4Y7X - chains C and D of the 30 polymer chains in the assembly; structure by X-ray diffraction, 2.60 A resolution.

Chain C:
Protein: Proteasome subunit alpha type-4
Source organism: Saccharomyces cerevisiae (strain ATCC 204508 / S288c)
Notes: EC 3.4.25.1
UniProtKB: P40303 (PSA4_YEAST); residues -1 to 252 here correspond to UniProt positions 1-254 (UniProt number = residue number + 2)
Amino-acid sequence (254 residues; each row starts with the number of its first residue; numbers below 1 keep their minus sign (Met-1 is residue -1)):
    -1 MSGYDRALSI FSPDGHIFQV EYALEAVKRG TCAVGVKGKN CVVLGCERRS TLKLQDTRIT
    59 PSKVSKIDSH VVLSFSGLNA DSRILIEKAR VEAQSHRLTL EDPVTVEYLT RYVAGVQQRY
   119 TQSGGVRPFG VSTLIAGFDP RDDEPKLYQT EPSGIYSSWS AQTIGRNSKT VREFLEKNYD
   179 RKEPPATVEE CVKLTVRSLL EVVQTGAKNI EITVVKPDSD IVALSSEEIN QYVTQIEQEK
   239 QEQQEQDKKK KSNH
Not modelled in the structure: -1 to 0, 241-252
Curated features (UniProtKB/Swiss-Prot):
  - modified residue: Thr58 (Phosphothreonine)

Chain D:
Protein: Proteasome subunit alpha type-5
Source organism: Saccharomyces cerevisiae (strain ATCC 204508 / S288c)
Notes: EC 3.4.25.1
UniProtKB: P32379 (PSA5_YEAST); residues -7 to 252 here correspond to UniProt positions 1-260 (UniProt number = residue number + 8)
Amino-acid sequence (260 residues; row label = number of the first residue in the row; numbers below 1 keep their minus sign (Met-7 is residue -7)):
    -7 MFLTRSEYDR GVSTFSPEGR LFQVEYSLEA IKLGSTAIGI ATKEGVVLGV EKRATSPLLE
    53 SDSIEKIVEI DRHIGCAMSG LTADARSMIE HARTAAVTHN LYYDEDINVE SLTQSVCDLA
   113 LRFGEGASGE ERLMSRPFGV ALLIAGHDAD DGYQLFHAEP SGTFYRYNAK AIGSGSEGAQ
   173 AELLNEWHSS LTLKEAELLV LKILKQVMEE KLDENNAQLS CITKQDGFKI YDNEKTAELI
   233 KELKEKEAAE SPEEADVEMS
Not modelled in the structure: -7 to 0, 118-124, 243-252

How chain C and chain D interact:
Pairs across the interface (63; chain C residue first):
  Asp3(C) - Glu117(D)
  Arg4(C) - Asp1(D)  salt bridge
  Arg4(C) - Glu117(D)
  Ala5(C) - Val4(D)  hydrophobic
  Ala5(C) - Glu117(D)
  Ala5(C) - Ser127(D)
  Ser7(C) - Ser127(D)
  Ser7(C) - Arg128(D)
  Ile8(C) - Gln15(D)
  Phe9(C) - Gln15(D)
  Phe9(C) - Tyr18(D)  hydrophobic
  Phe9(C) - Ser19(D)
  Phe9(C) - Ala22(D)  hydrophobic
  Phe9(C) - Leu73(D)  hydrophobic
  Phe9(C) - Arg128(D)
  Phe9(C) - Pro129(D)
  Phe9(C) - Gly131(D)
  Ser10(C) - Tyr18(D)
  Pro11(C) - Tyr18(D)  hydrophobic
  Pro11(C) - Glu21(D)
  Asp12(C) - Glu21(D)
  Gly13(C) - Tyr18(D)
  Gly13(C) - Glu21(D)
  Gly13(C) - Ala22(D)
  His14(C) - Leu25(D)
  Ile15(C) - Leu73(D)  hydrophobic
  Ile15(C) - Arg128(D)
  Lys35(C) - Glu52(D)  salt bridge
  Gln116(C) - Ala75(D)
  Gln116(C) - Asp76(D)
  Thr119(C) - Arg128(D)  hydrogen bond (backbone-side chain)
  Gln120(C) - Met126(D)
  Gln120(C) - Ser127(D)  hydrogen bond (backbone-backbone)
  Gln120(C) - Arg128(D)
  Gln120(C) - Pro129(D)
  Gln120(C) - Phe130(D)
  Ser121(C) - Ser127(D)
  Gly122(C) - Ser127(D)
  Ser151(C) - Ala75(D)
  Gly152(C) - Ala75(D)
  Ile153(C) - Thr74(D)
  Ile153(C) - Ala75(D)
  Ser155(C) - Leu51(D)
  Ser155(C) - Ser55(D)
  Ser156(C) - Leu51(D)
  Ser156(C) - Glu52(D)  hydrogen bond (backbone-backbone)
  Ser156(C) - Ser55(D)  hydrogen bond (backbone-side chain)
  Trp157(C) - Ser48(D)
  Trp157(C) - Leu50(D)
  Trp157(C) - Leu51(D)
  Trp157(C) - Glu52(D)
  Ser158(C) - Leu50(D)  hydrogen bond (backbone-backbone)
  Ser158(C) - Glu52(D)  hydrogen bond
  Ala159(C) - Leu50(D)
  Leu173(C) - Leu50(D)  hydrophobic
  Glu174(C) - Ser48(D)  hydrogen bond
  Glu174(C) - Pro49(D)
  Glu174(C) - Leu50(D)
  Tyr177(C) - Leu50(D)  hydrophobic
  Arg179(C) - Pro49(D)  hydrogen bond (side chain-backbone)
  Arg179(C) - Leu50(D)
  Arg179(C) - Leu51(D)  hydrogen bond (side chain-backbone)
  Arg179(C) - Glu52(D)
Other interface residues (no listed pair), chain C (32 interface residues in all): Tyr154, Arg170
Other interface residues (no listed pair), chain D (29 interface residues in all): Thr47, Ser53, Glu57, Ser79

In short:
32 residues of chain C face 29 of chain D across their interface; the contacts include 9 hydrogen bonds and 2
salt bridges. Polar contacts include Arg4(C)-Asp1(D), Lys35(C)-Glu52(D) and Thr119(C)-Arg128(D).
Here chain C is Proteasome subunit alpha type-4 and chain D is Proteasome subunit alpha type-5, both from
Saccharomyces cerevisiae (strain ATCC 204508 / S288c). Entry 4Y7X (Yeast 20S proteasome in complex with
Ac-PAA-ep) was determined by X-ray diffraction, deposited together with 4Y69, 4Y6A, 4Y6V, 4Y6Z, 4Y70, 4Y74 and
34 further entries.
